5I6H - chains A and B; structure by X-ray diffraction, 7.20 A resolution (low resolution: residue-level contacts below are approximate; hydrogen-bond / salt-bridge calls are withheld).

# Chain A (and B)
Protein: Acetyl-CoA carboxylase-like protein
From: Chaetomium thermophilum (strain DSM 1495 / CBS 144.50 / IMI 039719)
Notes: fragment: CD-CT domains; chain B of this document is another copy of the same molecule, construct and numbering; everything in this record applies to it too
Reference sequence: G0S3L5 (G0S3L5_CHATD); residue numbers follow UniProt; this construct covers 787-2261
Amino-acid sequence (1487 residues; each row starts with the number of its first residue; note: 38 numbers in that range are skipped by the numbering (no residue carries them; nothing is unmodelled there); X marks 12 residues of unknown identity (built as UNK)):
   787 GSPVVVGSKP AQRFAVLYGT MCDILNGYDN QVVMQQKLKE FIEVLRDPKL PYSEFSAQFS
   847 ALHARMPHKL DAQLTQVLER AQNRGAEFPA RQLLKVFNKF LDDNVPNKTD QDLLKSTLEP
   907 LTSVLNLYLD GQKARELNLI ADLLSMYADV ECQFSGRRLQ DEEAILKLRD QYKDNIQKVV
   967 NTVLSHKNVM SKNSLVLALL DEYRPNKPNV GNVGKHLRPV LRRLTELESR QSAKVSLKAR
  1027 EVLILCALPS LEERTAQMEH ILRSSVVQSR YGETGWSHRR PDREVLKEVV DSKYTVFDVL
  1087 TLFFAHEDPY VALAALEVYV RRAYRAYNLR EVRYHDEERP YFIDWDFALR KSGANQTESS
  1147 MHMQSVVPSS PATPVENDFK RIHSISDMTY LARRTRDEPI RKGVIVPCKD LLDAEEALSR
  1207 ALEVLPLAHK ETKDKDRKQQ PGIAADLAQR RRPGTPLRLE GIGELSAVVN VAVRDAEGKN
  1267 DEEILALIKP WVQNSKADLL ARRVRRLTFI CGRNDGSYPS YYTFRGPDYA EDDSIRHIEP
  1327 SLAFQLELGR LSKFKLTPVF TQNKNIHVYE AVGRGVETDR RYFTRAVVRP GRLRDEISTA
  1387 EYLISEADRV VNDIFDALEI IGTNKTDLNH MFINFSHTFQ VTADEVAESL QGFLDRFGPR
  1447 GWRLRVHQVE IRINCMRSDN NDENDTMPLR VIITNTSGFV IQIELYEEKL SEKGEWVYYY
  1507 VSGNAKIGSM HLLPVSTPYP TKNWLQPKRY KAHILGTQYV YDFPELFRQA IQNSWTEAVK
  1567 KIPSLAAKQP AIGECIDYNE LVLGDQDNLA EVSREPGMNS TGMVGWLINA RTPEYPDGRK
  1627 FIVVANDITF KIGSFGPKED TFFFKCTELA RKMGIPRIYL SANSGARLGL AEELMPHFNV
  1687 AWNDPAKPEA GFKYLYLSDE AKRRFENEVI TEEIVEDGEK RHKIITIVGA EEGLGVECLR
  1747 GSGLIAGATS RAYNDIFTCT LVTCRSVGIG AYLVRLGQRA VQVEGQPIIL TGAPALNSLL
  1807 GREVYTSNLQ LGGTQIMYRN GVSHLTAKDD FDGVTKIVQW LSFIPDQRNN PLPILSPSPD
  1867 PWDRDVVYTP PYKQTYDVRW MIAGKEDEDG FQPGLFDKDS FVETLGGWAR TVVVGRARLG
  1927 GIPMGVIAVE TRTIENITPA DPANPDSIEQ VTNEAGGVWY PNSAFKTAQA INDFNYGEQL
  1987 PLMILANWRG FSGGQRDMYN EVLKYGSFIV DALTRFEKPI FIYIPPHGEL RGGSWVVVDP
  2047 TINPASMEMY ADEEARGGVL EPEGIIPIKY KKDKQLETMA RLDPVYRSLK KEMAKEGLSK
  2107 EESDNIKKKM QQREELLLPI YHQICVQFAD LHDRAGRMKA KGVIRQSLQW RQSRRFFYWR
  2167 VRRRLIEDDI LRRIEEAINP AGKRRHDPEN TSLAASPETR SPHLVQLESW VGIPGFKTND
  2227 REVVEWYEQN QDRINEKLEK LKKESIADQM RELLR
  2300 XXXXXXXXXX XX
Not modelled in the structure: 787, 1033-1035, 1134-1152, 1213-1252, 1380-1385, 1465-1468, 2188-2195, 2260-2261 (chain B: 787, 1033-1035, 1134-1152, 1213-1252, 1380-1385, 1465-1468, 2188-2195)
From the paper describing this entry:
  - post-translational modification sites: Ser1170

# Interface between chain A and chain B
Pairs across the interface (267; chain A residue first):
  Thr1647(A) with Leu2199(B)
  Phe1650(A) with Thr2197(B)
  Glu1654(A) with Thr2197(B)
  Arg1673(A) with Val2065(B)
  Leu1674(A) with Val2065(B); Ile2071(B); Lys2075(B)
  Gly1675(A) with Lys2075(B)
  Leu1676(A) with Ile2071(B); Lys2075(B); Phe2134(B); His2138(B)
  Ala1677(A) with Phe2134(B); His2138(B)
  Glu1678(A) with Lys2075(B)
  Met1681(A) with Tyr2076(B); Thr2084(B); Arg2087(B)
  Pro1682(A) with Arg2087(B)
  His1683(A) with Arg2087(B)
  Phe1684(A) with Tyr2076(B); Thr2084(B); Arg2087(B); Leu2088(B); Ile2130(B)
  Asn1685(A) with Leu2088(B)
  Val1686(A) with Leu2088(B)
  Trp1688(A) with Leu2088(B)
  Pro1694(A) with Arg2119(B); Leu2123(B); Ile2126(B)
  Gly1697(A) with Ile2126(B)
  Phe1698(A) with Ile2126(B); Gln2129(B); Ile2130(B)
  Leu1701(A) with Ile2130(B); Gln2133(B); Phe2134(B)
  Ile1730(A) with Leu2137(B)
  Ile1731(A) with Leu2137(B); Arg2140(B)
  Thr1732(A) with Leu2137(B); Arg2140(B); Arg2143(B)
  Ile1733(A) with Phe2134(B); Leu2137(B); His2138(B); Arg2143(B)
  Val1734(A) with Arg2143(B)
  Gly1735(A) with Lys2147(B)
  Glu1738(A) with Lys2147(B)
  Leu1740(A) with Val2065(B); Arg2143(B)
  Gly1741(A) with Val2065(B); Arg2143(B)
  Val1742(A) with Trp2041(B); Gly2063(B); Arg2143(B); Val2149(B)
  Glu1743(A) with Arg2143(B); Lys2147(B)
  Leu1745(A) with Gly2038(B); Trp2041(B); Gly2064(B)
  Arg1746(A) with Asp2045(B); Pro2046(B); Thr2047(B); Gly2148(B); Val2149(B); Arg2151(B); Leu2199(B); Ala2201(B); Ser2202(B)
  Ser1748(A) with Val2042(B)
  Gly1749(A) with Val2042(B); Thr2047(B); Ile2048(B)
  Leu1750(A) with Thr2047(B)
  Ala1752(A) with Val2016(B)
  Gly1753(A) with Val2016(B)
  Ser1756(A) with Val2016(B); Asp2017(B)
  Arg1757(A) with Thr2020(B); Ile2048(B)
  Asn1760(A) with Arg2021(B)
  Ile1775(A) with Val2042(B)
  Ala1777(A) with Leu2009(B)
  Tyr1778(A) with Phe1997(B); Leu2009(B); Gly2012(B); Ser2013(B)
  Arg1781(A) with Leu2009(B); Lys2010(B); Ser2013(B)
  Leu1782(A) with Ser2013(B)
  Ile1794(A) with Met2004(B)
  Ile1795(A) with Met2004(B)
  Leu1796(A) with Met2004(B); Val2008(B); Leu2009(B)
  Thr1797(A) with Phe1997(B); Gly1999(B)
  Leu1802(A) with Gly1999(B); Gly2000(B)
  Tyr1811(A) with Gly2000(B); Gln2001(B)
  Gln1816(A) with Gln2001(B)
  Leu1817(A) with Gly1999(B); Met2004(B)
  Ile1822(A) with Tyr2005(B)
  Asn1826(A) with Met2004(B); Tyr2005(B); Glu2007(B)
  Gly1827(A) with Lys2010(B)
  Trp1914(A) with Lys2010(B)
  Thr1944(A) with Tyr2005(B)
  Pro1945(A) with Tyr2005(B)
  Ala1946(A) with Gln2001(B)
  Asp1947(A) with Gln2001(B); Arg2002(B)
  Pro1948(A) with Gln2001(B)
  Asn1950(A) with Gln1956(B)
  Gln1956(A) with Asn1950(B)
  Phe1971(A) with Glu2007(B); Lys2010(B); Tyr2011(B)
  Gln1975(A) with Lys2010(B)
  Phe1997(A) with Tyr1778(B); Thr1797(B)
  Gly1999(A) with Thr1797(B); Leu1802(B); Leu1817(B)
  Gly2000(A) with Leu1802(B); Tyr1811(B)
  Gln2001(A) with Tyr1811(B); Gln1816(B); Ala1946(B); Asp1947(B); Pro1948(B)
  Arg2002(A) with Asp1947(B)
  Met2004(A) with Ile1794(B); Ile1795(B); Leu1796(B); Leu1817(B); Met1823(B); Asn1826(B)
  Tyr2005(A) with Ile1822(B); Arg1825(B); Asn1826(B); Thr1944(B); Pro1945(B)
  Glu2007(A) with Asn1826(B); Trp1914(B); Phe1971(B)
  Val2008(A) with Leu1796(B)
  Leu2009(A) with Ala1777(B); Tyr1778(B); Leu1796(B)
  Lys2010(A) with Arg1781(B); Gly1827(B); Trp1914(B); Phe1971(B); Gln1975(B)
  Tyr2011(A) with Phe1971(B); Tyr2011(B)
  Gly2012(A) with Tyr1778(B)
  Ser2013(A) with Tyr1778(B); Arg1781(B); Leu1782(B)
  Phe2014(A) with Arg1781(B)
  Val2016(A) with Ala1752(B); Gly1753(B); Ser1756(B)
  Asp2017(A) with Ser1756(B)
  Thr2020(A) with Arg1757(B)
  Gly2038(A) with Leu1745(B)
  Trp2041(A) with Val1742(B); Leu1745(B)
  Val2042(A) with Ser1748(B); Gly1749(B); Ile1775(B)
  Asp2045(A) with Arg1746(B)
  Pro2046(A) with Arg1746(B)
  Thr2047(A) with Arg1746(B); Gly1749(B); Leu1750(B)
  Ile2048(A) with Gly1749(B); Arg1757(B)
  Gly2063(A) with Val1742(B)
  Gly2064(A) with Leu1745(B)
  Val2065(A) with Arg1673(B); Leu1674(B); Leu1740(B); Gly1741(B)
  Ile2071(A) with Leu1674(B); Leu1676(B)
  Lys2075(A) with Leu1674(B); Gly1675(B); Leu1676(B); Glu1678(B)
  Tyr2076(A) with Met1681(B); Phe1684(B)
  Thr2084(A) with Met1681(B); Phe1684(B)
  Arg2087(A) with Met1681(B); Pro1682(B); His1683(B); Phe1684(B)
  Leu2088(A) with Phe1684(B); Asn1685(B); Val1686(B); Trp1688(B)
  Asp2089(A) with Pro1694(B)
  Arg2119(A) with Pro1694(B); Glu1695(B)
  Leu2123(A) with Pro1694(B)
  Ile2126(A) with Pro1694(B); Glu1695(B); Gly1697(B); Phe1698(B)
  Gln2129(A) with Phe1698(B)
  Ile2130(A) with Phe1684(B); Val1686(B); Phe1698(B); Leu1701(B)
  Gln2133(A) with Leu1701(B)
  Phe2134(A) with Leu1676(B); Ala1677(B); Leu1701(B); Ile1733(B)
  Leu2137(A) with Ile1730(B); Ile1731(B); Thr1732(B); Ile1733(B)
  His2138(A) with Leu1676(B); Ala1677(B); Ile1733(B)
  Arg2140(A) with Ile1731(B); Thr1732(B)
  Arg2143(A) with Thr1732(B); Ile1733(B); Val1734(B); Leu1740(B); Gly1741(B); Val1742(B); Glu1743(B)
  Lys2147(A) with Gly1735(B); Glu1738(B); Glu1743(B)
  Gly2148(A) with Arg1746(B)
  Val2149(A) with Val1742(B); Arg1746(B)
  Arg2151(A) with Arg1746(B)
  Thr2197(A) with Phe1650(B); Glu1654(B)
  Leu2199(A) with Thr1647(B); Arg1746(B)
  Ala2201(A) with Arg1746(B)
  Ser2202(A) with Arg1746(B)
  Ile2252(A) with Leu2259(B)
  Gln2255(A) with Leu2259(B)
  Met2256(A) with Met2256(B); Leu2260(B)
  Leu2259(A) with Ile2252(B); Gln2255(B); Met2256(B); Leu2259(B)
Interface residues without a listed pair, chain A (147 interface residues in all): Leu1680, Ala1692, Glu1695, Ile1716, Ala1736, Tyr1759, Gln1784, Met1823, Arg1825, Val1828, Asn1942, Ser1998, Leu2036, Leu2122, Ala2135, Gly2142, Met2144, Asn2196, Ser2198, Ala2200, Ala2253, Arg2257
Interface residues without a listed pair, chain B (147 interface residues in all): Leu1680, Ala1692, Ile1716, Ala1736, Gly1747, Asn1760, Val1828, Asn1942, Phe2014, Leu2036, Asp2089, Leu2122, Ala2135, Gly2142, Met2144, Ala2146, Asn2196, Ser2198, Ala2253, Arg2257

# Summary
The chain A/chain B interface involves 147 residues from each chain. From the paper: a modification site at
Ser1170(A).
Both chains are Acetyl-CoA carboxylase-like protein (Chaetomium thermophilum (strain DSM 1495 / CBS 144.50 /
IMI 039719)). Entry 5I6H (Crystal structure of CD-CT domains of Chaetomium thermophilum acetyl-CoA
carboxylase) was determined by X-ray diffraction together with 5I6E, 5I6F, 5I6G, 5I6I and 5I87 from the same
study.
